PDB entry 6EKS | X-ray diffraction, 1.87 A resolution | chain A

# Chain A
Molecule: Sialidase
Organism: Vibrio cholerae serotype O1
Notes: EC 3.2.1.18
Reference sequence: P0C6E9 (NANH_VIBCH); residues 51-807 here correspond to UniProt positions 25-781 (UniProt number = residue number - 26)
Sequence (757 residues; numbered 51 to 807; the number before each row is that of its first residue):
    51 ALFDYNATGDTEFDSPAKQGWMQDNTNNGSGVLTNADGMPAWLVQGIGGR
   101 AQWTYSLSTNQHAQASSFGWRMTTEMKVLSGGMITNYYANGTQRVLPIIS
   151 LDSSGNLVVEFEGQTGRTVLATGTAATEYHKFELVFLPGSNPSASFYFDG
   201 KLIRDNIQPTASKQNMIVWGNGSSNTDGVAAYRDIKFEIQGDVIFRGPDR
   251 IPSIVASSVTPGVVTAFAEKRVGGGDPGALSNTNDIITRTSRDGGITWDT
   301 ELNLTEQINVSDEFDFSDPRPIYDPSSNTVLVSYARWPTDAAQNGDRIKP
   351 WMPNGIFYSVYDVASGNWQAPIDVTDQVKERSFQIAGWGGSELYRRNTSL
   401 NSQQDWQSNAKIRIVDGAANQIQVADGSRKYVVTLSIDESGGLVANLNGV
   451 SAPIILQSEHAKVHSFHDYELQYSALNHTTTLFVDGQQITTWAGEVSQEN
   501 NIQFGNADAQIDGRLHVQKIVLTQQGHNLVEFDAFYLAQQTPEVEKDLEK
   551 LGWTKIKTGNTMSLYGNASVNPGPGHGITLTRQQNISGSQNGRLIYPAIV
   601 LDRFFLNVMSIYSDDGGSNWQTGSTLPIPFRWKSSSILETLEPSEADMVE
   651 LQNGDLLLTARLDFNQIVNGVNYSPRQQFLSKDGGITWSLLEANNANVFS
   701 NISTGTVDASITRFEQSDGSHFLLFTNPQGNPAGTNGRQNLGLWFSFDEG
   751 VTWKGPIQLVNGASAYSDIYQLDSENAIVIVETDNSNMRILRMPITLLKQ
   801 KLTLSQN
Not modelled in the structure: 62, 87-88, 803-807
Bound ions: Ca2+ site 1: Ala279, Asn282, Asp315, Thr339; Ca2+ site 2 near Asp312 (its only coordinating residue here); Ca2+ site 3: Asp346, Phe604; Ca2+ site 4: Pro574, Asp647, Asp708, Ala709
Residues lining bound ligands: Oseltamivir carboxylate (G39; (3R,4R,5S)-4-(acetylamino)-5-amino-3-(pentan-3-yloxy)cyclohex-1-ene-1-carboxylic acid): Arg250, Ile251, Arg271, Asp276, Pro277, Asp318, Gln343, Asn344, Asn571, Ile599, Leu606, Ser644, Glu645, Arg661, Asp663, Phe664, Arg738, Tyr766
Swiss-Prot annotation at these positions:
  - active site: Asp276 (Proton acceptor), Glu645, Tyr766 (Nucleophile)
  - binding site (substrate): Arg250, Arg661, Arg738
From the paper describing this entry:
  - binding site for Oseltamivir carboxylate: Arg250, Arg271, Asp276, Gln343, Asn344, Arg661, Arg738

# Overview
Bound to chain A: Oseltamivir carboxylate. Ala279, Asn282, Asp315 and Thr339 form the Ca2+ site 1. Asp346 and
Phe604 form the Ca2+ site 3. UniProt lists 3 active-site residues and 3 substrate-binding residues. The paper
reports a binding site for Oseltamivir carboxylate at Arg250, Arg271 and Asp276 among others.
Chain A is Sialidase (Vibrio cholerae serotype O1); the structure, Vibrio cholerae neuraminidase complexed
with oseltamivir carboxylate, was determined by X-ray diffraction (same publication as 6EKU).
